PDB entry 8FBW | X-ray diffraction, 2.35 A resolution | chains C and E of the 3 polymer chains in the assembly

== Chain C ==
Molecule: Heavy chain of anti-SIV V2 antibody NCI05
From: Macaca mulatta
Notes: antibody fragment or engineered binder
Chain sequence (231 residues; row label = number of the first residue in the row):
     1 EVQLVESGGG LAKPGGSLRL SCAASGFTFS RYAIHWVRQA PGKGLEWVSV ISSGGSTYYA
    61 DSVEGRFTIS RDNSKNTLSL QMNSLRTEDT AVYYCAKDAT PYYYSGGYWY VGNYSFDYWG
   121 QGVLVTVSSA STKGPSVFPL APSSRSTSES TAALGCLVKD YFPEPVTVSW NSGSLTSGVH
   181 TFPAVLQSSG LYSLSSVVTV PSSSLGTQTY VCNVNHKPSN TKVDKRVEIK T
Disulfide bonds: Cys22-Cys95, Cys156-Cys212
Covalently attached groups: glycan linked to Asn113

== Chain E ==
Molecule: SIV V2 peptide
Chain sequence (17 residues; numbered 175 to 191; the number before each row is that of its first residue):
   175 LKSDKKIEYN ETWYSRD
Disordered / not traced: 191

== How chain C and chain E interact ==
Residue-residue contacts (30; chain C residue first):
  Trp47(C) - Lys179(E)
  Ser52(C) - Glu182(E)  hydrogen bond
  Gly54(C) - Glu182(E)  hydrogen bond (backbone-side chain)
  Gly54(C) - Asn184(E)  hydrogen bond (backbone-side chain)
  Gly54(C) - Trp187(E)
  Ser56(C) - Glu182(E)  hydrogen bond
  Ser56(C) - Tyr183(E)  hydrogen bond (side chain-backbone)
  Ser56(C) - Asn184(E)
  Thr57(C) - Lys176(E)  hydrogen bond (backbone-side chain)
  Thr57(C) - Tyr183(E)  hydrogen bond (backbone-side chain)
  Tyr58(C) - Lys176(E)
  Tyr58(C) - Asp178(E)  hydrogen bond (side chain-backbone)
  Tyr58(C) - Lys179(E)
  Tyr58(C) - Ile181(E)  hydrogen bond (side chain-backbone)
  Tyr58(C) - Tyr183(E)
  Tyr59(C) - Lys179(E)
  Tyr102(C) - Trp187(E)  hydrophobic
  Gly107(C) - Tyr188(E)
  Tyr108(C) - Ile181(E)  hydrophobic
  Tyr108(C) - Tyr188(E)
  Trp109(C) - Ile181(E)
  Trp109(C) - Glu182(E)  hydrogen bond (backbone-backbone)
  Trp109(C) - Trp187(E)  hydrogen bond (side chain-backbone)
  Trp109(C) - Tyr188(E)  hydrogen bond (backbone-side chain)
  Tyr110(C) - Lys180(E)
  Tyr110(C) - Ile181(E)  hydrophobic
  Val111(C) - Lys180(E)  hydrogen bond (backbone-backbone)
  Val111(C) - Ile181(E)
  Val111(C) - Glu182(E)
  Tyr114(C) - Lys179(E)  hydrogen bond (side chain-backbone)
Interface residues without a listed pair, chain C (16 interface residues in all): Ser53, Gly55

== In short ==
Chain C and chain E form an interface of 16 and 10 residues respectively, with 14 hydrogen bonds. Among the
polar pairs are Ser52(C)-Glu182(E), Gly54(C)-Glu182(E) and Gly54(C)-Asn184(E).
Chain C is Heavy chain of anti-SIV V2 antibody NCI05 (Macaca mulatta) and chain E is SIV V2 peptide; the
structure, Crystal structure of SIV-1 V2 antibody NCI05 in complex with a V2 peptide, was determined by X-ray
diffraction.
